Entry 8B0I (electron microscopy, 4.28 A resolution (low resolution: residue-level contacts below are approximate; hydrogen-bond / salt-bridge calls are withheld)); this record covers chains B and K of the 5 polymer chains in the assembly.

[Chain B]
Name: RNase adapter protein RapZ
Organism: Escherichia coli K-12
UniProtKB: P0A894 (RAPZ_ECOLI); numbering as in UniProt (aligned over 1-284)
Amino-acid sequence (284 residues; each row starts with the number of its first residue):
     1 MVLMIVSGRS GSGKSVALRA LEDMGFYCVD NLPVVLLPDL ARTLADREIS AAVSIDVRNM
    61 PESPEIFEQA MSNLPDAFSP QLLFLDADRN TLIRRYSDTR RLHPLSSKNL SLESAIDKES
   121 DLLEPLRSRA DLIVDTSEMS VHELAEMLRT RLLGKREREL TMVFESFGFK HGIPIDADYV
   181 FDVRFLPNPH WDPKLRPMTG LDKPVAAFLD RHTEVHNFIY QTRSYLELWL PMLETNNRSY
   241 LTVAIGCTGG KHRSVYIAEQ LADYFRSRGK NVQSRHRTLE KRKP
Not modelled in the structure: 62, 283-284
Swiss-Prot annotation at these positions:
  - region: Arg266 to Pro284 (RNA-binding)
  - binding site (ATP): Gly8 to Ser15
  - binding site (GTP): Asp56 to Asn59
  - modified residue: Lys251 (N6-acetyllysine)
From the paper describing this entry:
  - binding site for GlmZ small regulatory RNA (chain K): Lys170, Arg184, His190 to Pro197, Lys203, Arg238, Thr248, Gly249
  - mutagenesis - K170A: decreased binding to GlmZ small regulatory RNA (chain K)

[Chain K]
Molecule: GlmZ small regulatory RNA
Organism: Escherichia coli K-12
Sequence (207 nucleotides; each row starts with the number of its first residue):
     1 GUAGAUGCUC AUUCCAUCUC UUAUGUUCGC CUUAGUGCCU CAUAAACUCC GGAAUGACGC
    61 AGAGCCGUUU ACGGUGCUUA UCGUCCACUG ACAGAUGUCG CUUAUGCCUC AUCAGACACC
   121 AUGGACACAA CGUUGAGUGA AGCACCCACU UGUUGUCAUA CAGACCUGUU UUAACGCCUG
   181 CUCCGUUAAU AAGAGCAGGC GUUUUUU
Not modelled in the structure: 1-13, 22, 79, 91-108, 121, 124-125, 140-207

[How chain B and chain K interact]
Residue-residue contacts - 11 pairs, chain B then chain K:
  Val141(B) - U122(K)
  His142(B) - U122(K)
  His142(B) - G123(K)
  Glu146(B) - U122(K)
  Arg149(B) - U122(K)
  Ile175(B) - C82(K)
  Ile175(B) - U84(K)
  Arg238(B) - A80(K)
  Ser239(B) - A80(K)
  Tyr240(B) - A80(K)
  Tyr240(B) - U81(K)
Other interface residues (no listed pair), chain B (11 interface residues in all): Ser140, Asn237, Arg282
Other interface residues (no listed pair), chain K (9 interface residues in all): C85, A127, C128

[Overview]
11 residues of chain B and 9 residues of chain K are in contact. The paper reports a binding site for GlmZ
small regulatory RNA (chain K) at Lys170(B), Arg184(B) and His190(B) among others; K170A of chain B reduces
binding to GlmZ small regulatory RNA (chain K).
Chain B is RNase adapter protein RapZ and chain K is GlmZ small regulatory RNA, both from Escherichia coli
K-12; the structure, CryoEM structure of bacterial RapZ.GlmZ complex central to the control of cell envelope
biogenesis, was determined by electron microscopy together with 8B0J from the same study.
